PDB entry 1OWG | X-ray diffraction, 2.10 A resolution | chains E and A of the 5 polymer chains in the assembly

Chain E:
Molecule: 20-nt DNA strand
Sequence (20 nucleotides; each row starts with the number of its first residue):
    30 GCTTATCAAT TTGTAGCACC

Chain A:
Molecule: Integration Host Factor Alpha-subunit
Organism: Escherichia coli
Reference sequence: P0A6X7 (IHFA_ECOLI); residue numbers follow UniProt; this construct covers 1-99
Amino-acid sequence (99 residues; numbered 1 to 99; the number before each row is that of its first residue):
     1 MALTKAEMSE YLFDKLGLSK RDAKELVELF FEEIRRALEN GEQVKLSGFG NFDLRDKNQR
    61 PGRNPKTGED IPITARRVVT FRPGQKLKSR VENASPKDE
Not modelled in the structure: 1, 98-99
Swiss-Prot annotation at these positions:
  - mutagenesis: Pro65 (P65L: Alters DNA-binding specificity), Lys66 (K66S: Alters DNA-binding specificity)

Interface between chain E and chain A:
Pairs across the interface - 22 pairs, chain E then chain A:
  DT35(E) with Lys57(A), phosphate contact; Arg60(A), hydrogen bond to the base
  DC36(E) with Lys57(A), salt bridge to the phosphate; Arg60(A), hydrogen bond to the sugar; Ile73(A), sugar contact; Arg76(A), hydrogen bond to the phosphate; Val78(A), phosphate contact
  DA37(E) with Gly62(A), base contact; Arg63(A), hydrogen bond to the base; Pro65(A), base contact; Ile71(A), phosphate contact; Ile73(A), sugar contact; Arg76(A), salt bridge to the phosphate
  DA38(E) with Asn64(A), hydrogen bond to the sugar; Pro65(A), base contact; Lys66(A), base contact; Ile71(A), sugar contact
  DT39(E) with Lys66(A), base contact
  DG45(E) with Thr4(A), phosphate contact
  DC46(E) with Thr4(A), phosphate contact; Lys5(A), hydrogen bond to the phosphate
  DA47(E) with Lys5(A), salt bridge to the phosphate
Other interface residues (no listed pair), chain A (18 interface residues in all): Ala2, Ala6, Lys24, Glu28, Pro72

Summary:
8 residues of chain E face 18 of chain A across their interface, with 6 hydrogen bonds and 3 salt bridges.
Polar pairs include DT35(E)-Arg60(A), DA37(E)-Arg63(A) and DC36(E)-Arg60(A). Curated annotation (UniProt)
lists 2 mutagenesis sites on chain A.
Here chain E is a 20-nt DNA strand and chain A is Integration Host Factor Alpha-subunit (Escherichia coli).
Entry 1OWG (Crystal structure of WT IHF complexed with an altered H' site (T44A)) was determined by X-ray
diffraction together with 1OUZ and 1OWF from the same study.
